PDB entry 9JA1 | electron microscopy, 2.98 A resolution | chains B and T of the 14 polymer chains in the assembly

== Chain B ==
Protein: DNA-directed RNA polymerase II subunit RPB2
From: Saccharomyces cerevisiae
Notes: EC 2.7.7.6
UniProt: P08518 (RPB2_YEAST); numbering as in UniProt (aligned over 1-1224)
Sequence (1224 residues; numbered 1 to 1224; the number before each row is that of its first residue):
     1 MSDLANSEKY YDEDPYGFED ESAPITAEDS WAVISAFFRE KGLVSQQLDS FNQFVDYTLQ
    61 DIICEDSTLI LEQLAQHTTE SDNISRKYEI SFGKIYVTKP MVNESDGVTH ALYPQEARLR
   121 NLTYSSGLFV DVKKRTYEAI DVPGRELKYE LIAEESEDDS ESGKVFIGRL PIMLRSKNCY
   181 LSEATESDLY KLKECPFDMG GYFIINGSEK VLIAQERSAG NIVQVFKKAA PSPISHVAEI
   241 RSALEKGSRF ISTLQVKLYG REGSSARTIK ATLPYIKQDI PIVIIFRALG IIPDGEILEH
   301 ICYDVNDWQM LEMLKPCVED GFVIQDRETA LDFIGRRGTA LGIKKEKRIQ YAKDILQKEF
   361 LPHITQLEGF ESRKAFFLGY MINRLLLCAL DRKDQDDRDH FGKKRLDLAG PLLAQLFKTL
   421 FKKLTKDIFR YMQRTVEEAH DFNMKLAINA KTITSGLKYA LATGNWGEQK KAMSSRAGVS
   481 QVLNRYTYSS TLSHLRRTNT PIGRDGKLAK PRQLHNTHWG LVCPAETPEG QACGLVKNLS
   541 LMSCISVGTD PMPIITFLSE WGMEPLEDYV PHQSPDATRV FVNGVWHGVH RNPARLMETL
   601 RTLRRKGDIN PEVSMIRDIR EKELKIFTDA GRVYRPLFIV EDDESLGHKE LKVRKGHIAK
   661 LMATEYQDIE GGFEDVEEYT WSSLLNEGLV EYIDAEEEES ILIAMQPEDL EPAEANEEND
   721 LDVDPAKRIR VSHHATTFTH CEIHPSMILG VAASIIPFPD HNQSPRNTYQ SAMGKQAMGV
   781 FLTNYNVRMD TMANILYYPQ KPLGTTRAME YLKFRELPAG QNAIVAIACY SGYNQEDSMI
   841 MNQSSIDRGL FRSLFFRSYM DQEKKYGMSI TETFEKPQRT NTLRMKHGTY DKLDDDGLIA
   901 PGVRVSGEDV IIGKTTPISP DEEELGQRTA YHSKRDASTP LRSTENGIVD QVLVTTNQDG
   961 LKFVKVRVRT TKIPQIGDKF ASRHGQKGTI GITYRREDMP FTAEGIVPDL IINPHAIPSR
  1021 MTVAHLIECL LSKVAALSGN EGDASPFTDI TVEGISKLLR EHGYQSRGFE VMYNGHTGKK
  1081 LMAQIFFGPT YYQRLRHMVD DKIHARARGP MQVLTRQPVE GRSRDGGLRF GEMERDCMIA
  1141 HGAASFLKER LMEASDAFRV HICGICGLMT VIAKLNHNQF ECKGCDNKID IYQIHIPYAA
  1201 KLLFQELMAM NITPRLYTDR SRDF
Unresolved in the structure: 1-19, 71-89, 133-163, 336-344, 438-445, 503-508, 669-677, 713-721, 920-932, 1224
Bound ions: Zn2+: Cys1163, Cys1166, Cys1182, Cys1185
Residues lining bound ligands: ATP (adenosine-5'-triphosphate): Arg766, Tyr769, Lys987, Arg1020

== Chain T ==
Molecule: 74-nt DNA strand
Sequence (74 nucleotides; each row starts with the number of its first residue; numbers below 1 keep their minus sign (DT-22 is residue -22)):
   -22 TTTTTTGATA TTTTTGGATC CCGCTCTGCT CCTTCTCCCA TCCTCTCGAT GGCTATGAGA
    38 TCAACTAGGA ATTC
Unresolved in the structure: -22 to 4, 28-51

== Interface between chain B and chain T ==
Pairs across the interface (19):
  Ser208(B) with DA26(T), hydrogen bond to the phosphate
  Lys210(B) with DA26(T), salt bridge to the phosphate
  Ala462(B) with DA26(T), sugar contact
  Thr463(B) with DA26(T), phosphate contact
  Gln469(B) with DT27(T), phosphate contact
  Thr791(B) with DG25(T), phosphate contact
  Met792(B) with DT23(T), phosphate contact; DC24(T), phosphate contact
  Arg857(B) with DT23(T), phosphate contact; DC24(T), salt bridge to the phosphate
  Arg942(B) with DC24(T), salt bridge to the phosphate
  Gly1121(B) with DC22(T), phosphate contact
  Arg1122(B) with DC22(T), hydrogen bond to the phosphate; DT23(T), salt bridge to the phosphate
  Leu1128(B) with DT21(T), phosphate contact
  Arg1129(B) with DC20(T), salt bridge to the phosphate; DT21(T), hydrogen bond to the phosphate
  Gly1131(B) with DC20(T), phosphate contact
  Met1133(B) with DC19(T), sugar contact
Also at the interface, not in a pair above, chain B (21 interface residues in all): Ile205, Tyr459, Val482, Ser1123, Gly1127, Glu1134

== In short ==
21 residues of chain B face 9 of chain T across their interface, with 3 hydrogen bonds and 5 salt bridges.
Polar contacts include Ser208(B)-DA26(T), Arg1122(B)-DC22(T) and Arg1129(B)-DT21(T). Chain B binds ATP.
Cys1163(B), Cys1166(B), Cys1182(B) and Cys1185(B) coordinate Zn2+.
Here chain B is DNA-directed RNA polymerase II subunit RPB2 (Saccharomyces cerevisiae) and chain T is a 74-nt
DNA strand. Entry 9JA1 (The RNA polymerase II elongation complex from Saccharomyces cerevisiae) was determined
by electron microscopy, deposited together with 9JA0 and 8X7U.
